Entry 6ZHX (electron microscopy, 2.50 A resolution); this record covers chains H and J of the 12 polymer chains in the assembly.

[Chain H]
Name: Histone H2B 1.1
Organism: Xenopus laevis
UniProtKB: P02281 (H2B11_XENLA); residues 1-122 here correspond to UniProt positions 5-126 (UniProt number = residue number + 4)
Sequence (123 residues; row label = number of the first residue in the row; numbering starts at 0):
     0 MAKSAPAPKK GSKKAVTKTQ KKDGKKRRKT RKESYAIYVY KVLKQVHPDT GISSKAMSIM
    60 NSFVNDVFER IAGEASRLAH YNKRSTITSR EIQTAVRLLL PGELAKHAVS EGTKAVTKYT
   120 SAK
Not modelled in the structure: 0-25
Differences from the reference sequence: initiating methionine (0); conflict Thr29 (Ser33 in P02281)
Curated features (UniProtKB/Swiss-Prot):
  - modified residue: Lys2 (N6-acetyllysine), Lys9 (N6-acetyllysine), Ser11 (Phosphoserine), Lys12 (N6-acetyllysine), Lys17 (N6-acetyllysine)
  - glycosylation: Ser109 (O-linked (GlcNAc) serine)
  - cross-link: Lys117 (Glycyl lysine isopeptide (Lys-Gly) (interchain with G-Cter in ubiquitin))

[Chain J]
Molecule: DNA (145-MER) Widom 601 sequence
Organism: synthetic construct
Sequence (145 nucleotides; row label = number of the first residue in the row; numbers below 1 keep their minus sign (DA-72 is residue -72)):
   -72 ATCGATGTAT ATATCTGACA CGTGCCTGGA GACTAGGGAG TAATCCCCTT GGCGGTTAAA
   -12 ACGCGGGGGA CAGCGCGTAC GTGCGTTTAA GCGGTGCTAG AGCTGTCTAC GACCAATTGA
    48 GCGGCCTCGG CACCGGGATT CTGAT

[How chain H and chain J interact]
Contacting residue pairs (18):
  Arg26(H) with DC30(J), hydrogen bond to the phosphate; DT31(J), salt bridge to the phosphate
  Arg27(H) with DG-49(J), base contact
  Thr29(H) with DC30(J), hydrogen bond to the phosphate
  Arg30(H) with DC-47(J), hydrogen bond to the base; DT-46(J), sugar contact
  Tyr39(H) with DA-53(J), hydrogen bond to the phosphate
  Gly50(H) with DA-53(J), phosphate contact
  Ile51(H) with DA-53(J), hydrogen bond to the phosphate
  Ser52(H) with DC-54(J), phosphate contact
  Ser53(H) with DC-54(J), hydrogen bond to the phosphate
  Lys82(H) with DA-34(J), phosphate contact
  Arg83(H) with DA-34(J), phosphate contact; DG-33(J), salt bridge to the phosphate
  Ser84(H) with DG-35(J), phosphate contact; DA-34(J), hydrogen bond to the phosphate
  Thr85(H) with DG-35(J), hydrogen bond to the phosphate; DA-34(J), hydrogen bond to the phosphate
Other interface residues (no listed pair), chain H (14 interface residues in all): Glu32
Other interface residues (no listed pair), chain J (13 interface residues in all): DC-48, DG-45, DG-44

[In short]
The interface between chain H and chain J involves 14 residues on one side and 13 on the other; the contacts
include 9 hydrogen bonds and 2 salt bridges. Polar pairs include Arg30(H)-DC-47(J), Arg26(H)-DC30(J) and
Thr29(H)-DC30(J).
Here chain H is Histone H2B 1.1 (Xenopus laevis) and chain J is DNA (145-MER) Widom 601 sequence (synthetic
construct). Entry 6ZHX (Cryo-EM structure of the regulatory linker of ALC1 bound to the nucleosome's acidic
patch: nucleosome class) was determined by electron microscopy (same publication as 6ZHY).
